6YAZ - chains A and F of the 6 polymer chains in the assembly; structure by X-ray diffraction, 1.94 A resolution.

# Chain A (and F)
Molecule: CC-Type2-(TaId)5
Notes: chain F of this document is another copy of the same molecule, construct and numbering; everything in this record applies to it too
Sequence (39 residues; each row starts with the number of its first residue; numbering starts at 0):
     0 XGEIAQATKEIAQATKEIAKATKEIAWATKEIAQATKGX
Disordered / not traced: 0, 37-38
Modified residues: ACE (acetyl group) at position 0; NH2 (amino group) at position 38

# How chain A and chain F interact
Pairs across the interface (37; chain A residue first):
  I3(A) with I3(F), hydrophobic
  A4(A) with E2(F); I3(F), hydrophobic
  T7(A) with A6(F); T7(F); I10(F)
  K8(A) with A6(F)
  I10(A) with I10(F), hydrophobic
  A11(A) with A6(F); I10(F), hydrophobic
  T14(A) with A13(F); T14(F); I17(F)
  K15(A) with E9(F), salt bridge; A13(F)
  I17(A) with I17(F), hydrophobic
  A18(A) with A13(F); I17(F), hydrophobic
  T21(A) with I17(F); A20(F); T21(F); I24(F)
  K22(A) with E16(F), salt bridge; A20(F)
  I24(A) with I24(F), hydrophobic
  A25(A) with A20(F); I24(F), hydrophobic
  T28(A) with I24(F); A27(F); T28(F); I31(F)
  K29(A) with E23(F), salt bridge; A27(F)
  I31(A) with I31(F), hydrophobic
  A32(A) with A27(F); I31(F), hydrophobic
  T35(A) with A34(F)
Other interface residues (no listed pair), chain A (21 interface residues in all): E2, K36
Other interface residues (no listed pair), chain F (20 interface residues in all): W26, E30

# Summary
Chain A and chain F form an interface of 21 and 20 residues respectively; the contacts include 3 salt bridges.
Among the polar pairs are K15(A)-E9(F), K22(A)-E16(F) and K29(A)-E23(F).
Chain A and chain F are both CC-Type2-(TaId)5; the structure, Crystal structure of a parallel hexameric coiled
coil CC-Type2-(TaId)5, was determined by X-ray diffraction (same publication as 6YB0, 6YB1 and 6YB2).
